PDB entry 6U2X | X-ray diffraction, 2.15 A resolution | chains A and B of the 4 polymer chains in the assembly

[Chain A (and B)]
Molecule: Alpha-aminoadipic semialdehyde dehydrogenase
Source organism: Homo sapiens
Notes: EC 1.2.1.31, 1.2.1.3, 1.2.1.8; chain B of this document is another copy of the same molecule, construct and numbering; everything in this record applies to it too
Reference sequence: P49419 (AL7A1_HUMAN); residues 1-511 here correspond to UniProt positions 29-539 (UniProt number = residue number + 28)
Sequence (513 residues; numbered -1 to 511; the number before each row is that of its first residue; numbers below 1 keep their minus sign (Gly-1 is residue -1)):
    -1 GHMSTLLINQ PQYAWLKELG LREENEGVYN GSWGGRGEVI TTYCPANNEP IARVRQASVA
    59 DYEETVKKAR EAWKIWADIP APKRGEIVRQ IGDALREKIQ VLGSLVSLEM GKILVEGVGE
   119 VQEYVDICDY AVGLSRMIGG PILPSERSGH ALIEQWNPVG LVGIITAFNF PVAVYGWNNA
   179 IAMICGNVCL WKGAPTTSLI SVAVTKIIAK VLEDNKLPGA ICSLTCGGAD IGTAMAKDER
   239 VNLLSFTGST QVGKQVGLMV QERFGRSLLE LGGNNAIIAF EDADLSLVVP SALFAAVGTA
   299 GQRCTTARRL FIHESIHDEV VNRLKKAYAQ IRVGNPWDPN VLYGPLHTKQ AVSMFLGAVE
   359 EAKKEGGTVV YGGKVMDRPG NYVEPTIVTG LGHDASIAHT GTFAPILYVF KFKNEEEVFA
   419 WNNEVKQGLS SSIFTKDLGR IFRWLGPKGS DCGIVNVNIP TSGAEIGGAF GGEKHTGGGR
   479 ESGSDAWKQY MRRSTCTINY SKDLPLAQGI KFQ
Not modelled in the structure: -1 to 2
Construct notes: expression tag (-1 to 0); engineered mutation Gly399 (Glu427 in P49419)
Ligand contacts: NAD (nicotinamide-adenine-dinucleotide): Ile163, Thr164, Ala165, Phe166, Lys190, Gly191, Ala192, Pro193, Gly225, Gly226, Ala227, Gly230, Thr231, Phe244, Thr245, Gly246, Ser247, Val250, Val254

[Interface between chain A and chain B]
Residue-residue contacts (161):
  Trp71(A) - Pro445(B)
  Trp71(A) - Lys446(B)
  Lys72(A) - Lys446(B)  hydrogen bond (backbone-side chain)
  Ala75(A) - Pro445(B)
  Ala75(A) - Lys446(B)
  Asp76(A) - Lys446(B)  salt bridge
  Leu141(A) - Gly465(B)
  Ser143(A) - Glu463(B)  hydrogen bond
  Glu144(A) - Glu463(B)  hydrogen bond (backbone-side chain)
  Arg145(A) - Ile457(B)
  Arg145(A) - Gly461(B)
  Arg145(A) - Ala462(B)
  Arg145(A) - Glu463(B)  salt bridge
  His148(A) - Ile457(B)
  Leu150(A) - Glu463(B)
  Glu152(A) - Ser482(B)  hydrogen bond
  Gln153(A) - Leu443(B)
  Asn155(A) - Leu443(B)  hydrogen bond (side chain-backbone)
  Asn155(A) - Gly444(B)
  Asn155(A) - Pro445(B)
  Thr248(A) - Phe262(B)
  Lys252(A) - Glu260(B)  salt bridge
  Lys252(A) - Phe262(B)
  Gly255(A) - Gln259(B)
  Leu256(A) - Leu256(B)
  Leu256(A) - Gln259(B)
  Leu256(A) - Glu260(B)
  Gln259(A) - Gly255(B)
  Gln259(A) - Leu256(B)
  Gln259(A) - Leu267(B)
  Glu260(A) - Lys252(B)  salt bridge
  Glu260(A) - Leu256(B)
  Phe262(A) - Thr248(B)
  Phe262(A) - Lys252(B)
  Phe262(A) - Leu269(B)  hydrophobic
  Phe262(A) - Lys472(B)
  Phe262(A) - His473(B)
  Arg264(A) - Glu471(B)  salt bridge
  Leu267(A) - Gln259(B)
  Leu269(A) - Phe262(B)  hydrophobic
  Ser284(A) - Leu502(B)
  Leu285(A) - Leu502(B)
  Leu285(A) - Pro503(B)
  Val287(A) - Phe510(B)  hydrophobic
  Pro288(A) - Pro503(B)  hydrophobic
  Pro288(A) - Phe510(B)  hydrophobic
  Ser289(A) - Pro503(B)
  Leu291(A) - Ile508(B)  hydrophobic
  Phe292(A) - Leu504(B)
  Phe292(A) - Ala505(B)
  Phe292(A) - Gln506(B)
  Arg321(A) - Gln511(B)
  Ala325(A) - Ile508(B)
  Ala325(A) - Phe510(B)  hydrophobic
  Gln328(A) - Ile508(B)
  Gln328(A) - Lys509(B)  hydrogen bond (side chain-backbone)
  Arg330(A) - Gln506(B)  hydrogen bond (side chain-backbone)
  Arg330(A) - Gly507(B)
  Leu340(A) - Gln506(B)
  Leu340(A) - Ile508(B)  hydrophobic
  Leu443(A) - Ile151(B)  hydrophobic
  Leu443(A) - Gln153(B)  hydrogen bond (backbone-side chain)
  Leu443(A) - Asn155(B)  hydrogen bond (backbone-side chain)
  Leu443(A) - Cys494(B)  hydrophobic
  Leu443(A) - Ile496(B)  hydrophobic
  Gly444(A) - Asn155(B)
  Gly444(A) - Arg490(B)
  Pro445(A) - Trp71(B)
  Pro445(A) - Ala75(B)
  Pro445(A) - Asn155(B)
  Pro445(A) - Arg490(B)
  Lys446(A) - Trp71(B)
  Lys446(A) - Lys72(B)  hydrogen bond (side chain-backbone)
  Lys446(A) - Ala75(B)
  Lys446(A) - Asp76(B)  salt bridge
  Ser448(A) - Arg490(B)  hydrogen bond (backbone-side chain)
  Asp449(A) - Arg490(B)
  Cys450(A) - Ser492(B)
  Gly451(A) - Arg491(B)
  Gly451(A) - Ser492(B)
  Gly451(A) - Thr493(B)  hydrogen bond (backbone-backbone)
  Ile452(A) - Thr493(B)
  Val453(A) - Ser492(B)
  Val453(A) - Thr493(B)  hydrogen bond (backbone-backbone)
  Val453(A) - Cys494(B)
  Val453(A) - Thr495(B)
  Asn454(A) - Thr495(B)  hydrogen bond (side chain-backbone)
  Val455(A) - Thr495(B)  hydrogen bond (backbone-backbone)
  Val455(A) - Ile496(B)
  Val455(A) - Asn497(B)  hydrogen bond (backbone-backbone)
  Asn456(A) - Asn497(B)  hydrogen bond (backbone-side chain)
  Ile457(A) - Arg145(B)
  Ile457(A) - His148(B)
  Ile457(A) - Thr495(B)
  Gly461(A) - Arg145(B)
  Gly461(A) - Thr495(B)
  Ala462(A) - Arg145(B)
  Glu463(A) - Pro142(B)
  Glu463(A) - Ser143(B)  hydrogen bond
  Glu463(A) - Glu144(B)  hydrogen bond (side chain-backbone)
  Glu463(A) - Arg145(B)  salt bridge
  Glu463(A) - Leu150(B)
  Gly465(A) - Leu141(B)
  Gly466(A) - Leu141(B)
  Gly466(A) - Thr493(B)
  Ala467(A) - Arg491(B)
  Ala467(A) - Thr493(B)  hydrogen bond (backbone-side chain)
  Glu471(A) - Arg264(B)  salt bridge
  Lys472(A) - Phe262(B)
  His473(A) - Phe262(B)
  Arg478(A) - Arg491(B)  hydrogen bond (side chain-backbone)
  Ser482(A) - Glu152(B)  hydrogen bond
  Ser482(A) - Arg491(B)  hydrogen bond
  Asp483(A) - Asp483(B)
  Asp483(A) - Lys486(B)  salt bridge
  Asp483(A) - Arg491(B)  salt bridge
  Lys486(A) - Asp483(B)  salt bridge
  Lys486(A) - Lys486(B)
  Arg490(A) - Gly444(B)
  Arg490(A) - Ser448(B)  hydrogen bond (side chain-backbone)
  Arg491(A) - Gly451(B)
  Arg491(A) - Ala467(B)
  Arg491(A) - Arg478(B)  hydrogen bond (backbone-side chain)
  Arg491(A) - Ser482(B)  hydrogen bond
  Arg491(A) - Asp483(B)  salt bridge
  Ser492(A) - Cys450(B)
  Ser492(A) - Gly451(B)
  Ser492(A) - Val453(B)
  Thr493(A) - Gly451(B)  hydrogen bond (backbone-backbone)
  Thr493(A) - Ile452(B)
  Thr493(A) - Val453(B)  hydrogen bond (backbone-backbone)
  Thr493(A) - Ala467(B)  hydrogen bond (side chain-backbone)
  Cys494(A) - Leu443(B)  hydrophobic
  Cys494(A) - Val453(B)
  Thr495(A) - Val453(B)
  Thr495(A) - Asn454(B)  hydrogen bond (backbone-side chain)
  Thr495(A) - Val455(B)  hydrogen bond (backbone-backbone)
  Thr495(A) - Ile457(B)
  Ile496(A) - Leu443(B)  hydrophobic
  Ile496(A) - Val455(B)
  Asn497(A) - Leu285(B)
  Asn497(A) - Val455(B)  hydrogen bond (backbone-backbone)
  Asn497(A) - Asn456(B)  hydrogen bond (side chain-backbone)
  Leu502(A) - Asp282(B)
  Leu502(A) - Ser284(B)
  Leu502(A) - Leu285(B)
  Pro503(A) - Leu285(B)
  Pro503(A) - Pro288(B)  hydrophobic
  Leu504(A) - Phe292(B)
  Ala505(A) - Phe292(B)
  Gln506(A) - Phe292(B)
  Gln506(A) - Leu340(B)
  Ile508(A) - Leu291(B)  hydrophobic
  Ile508(A) - Ala325(B)
  Ile508(A) - Gln328(B)
  Lys509(A) - Gln328(B)  hydrogen bond (backbone-side chain)
  Phe510(A) - Val287(B)  hydrophobic
  Phe510(A) - Pro288(B)  hydrophobic
  Phe510(A) - Ala325(B)  hydrophobic
  Gln511(A) - Arg321(B)  hydrogen bond (backbone-side chain)
  Gln511(A) - Lys324(B)  hydrogen bond
Other interface residues (no listed pair), chain A (89 interface residues in all): Pro139, Pro142, Ile151, Pro156, Arg261, Asp282, Ile329, Gly475, Asp501, Gly507
Other interface residues (no listed pair), chain B (90 interface residues in all): Pro156, Arg261, Ser289, Glu317, Ile329, Arg330, Asp449, Gly466, Gly475, Asp501

[In short]
Chain A and chain B form an interface of 89 and 90 residues respectively, with 36 hydrogen bonds and 12 salt
bridges. Polar pairs include Asp76(A)-Lys446(B), Arg145(A)-Glu463(B) and Lys252(A)-Glu260(B). Bound to chain
A: NAD.
Chain A and chain B are both Alpha-aminoadipic semialdehyde dehydrogenase (Homo sapiens); the structure,
Structure of ALDH7A1 mutant E399G complexed with NAD, was determined by X-ray diffraction (same publication as
6O4I, 6O4K and 6O4L).
